Entry 2SEM (X-ray diffraction, 2.20 A resolution); this record covers chains B and D of the 4 polymer chains in the assembly.

== Chain B ==
Protein: Protein (sex muscle abnormal protein 5)
From: Caenorhabditis elegans
Notes: fragment: c-terminal sh3
UniProtKB: P29355 (SEM5_CAEEL); residues 255-314 here correspond to UniProt positions 155-214 (UniProt number = residue number - 100)
Sequence (60 residues; each row starts with the number of its first residue):
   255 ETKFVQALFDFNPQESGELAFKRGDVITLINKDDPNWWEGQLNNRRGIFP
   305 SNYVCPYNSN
Disordered / not traced: 255

== Chain D ==
Protein: Protein (SH3 peptoid inhibitor)
Sequence (9 residues; numbered 11 to 19; the number before each row is that of its first residue):
    11 XPPPVGPRR
Modified positions: ACE (acetyl group) at position 11; G16 (n-isopropyl glycine; IPG)

== How chain B and chain D interact ==
Residue-residue contacts (20):
  F263(B) - ACE_11(D)
  F263(B) - P12(D)
  F263(B) - P13(D)
  E269(B) - R18(D)
  S270(B) - R18(D)  hydrogen bond (backbone-side chain)
  E272(B) - R18(D)  salt bridge
  N290(B) - G16(D)
  W291(B) - V15(D)  hydrophobic
  W291(B) - G16(D)  hydrogen bond (side chain-backbone)
  W291(B) - P17(D)  hydrogen bond (side chain-backbone)
  W291(B) - R18(D)
  I302(B) - R18(D)
  P304(B) - V15(D)  hydrophobic
  P304(B) - G16(D)
  N306(B) - P13(D)
  N306(B) - P14(D)  hydrogen bond (side chain-backbone)
  N306(B) - G16(D)
  Y307(B) - P12(D)
  Y307(B) - P13(D)  hydrogen bond (side chain-backbone)
  Y307(B) - V15(D)
Also at the interface, not in a pair above, chain B (11 interface residues in all): F265

== Overview ==
Chain B and chain D form an interface of 11 and 8 residues respectively, with 5 hydrogen bonds and 1 salt
bridge. Polar pairs include E272(B)-R18(D), S270(B)-R18(D) and W291(B)-G16(D).
Here chain B is Protein (sex muscle abnormal protein 5) (Caenorhabditis elegans) and chain D is Protein (SH3
peptoid inhibitor). Entry 2SEM (SEM5 SH3 domain complexed with peptoid inhibitor) was determined by X-ray
diffraction, deposited together with 1B07 and 3SEM.
